8CSE - chain A; structure by X-ray diffraction, 2.30 A resolution.

Chain A:
Name: N-acetyl glucosaminyl transferase
Organism: Raoultella terrigena
Reference sequence: Q6U8B0 (Q6U8B0_RAOTE); residue numbers follow UniProt; this construct covers 2-401
Sequence (410 residues; each row starts with the number of its first residue; numbering starts at 0):
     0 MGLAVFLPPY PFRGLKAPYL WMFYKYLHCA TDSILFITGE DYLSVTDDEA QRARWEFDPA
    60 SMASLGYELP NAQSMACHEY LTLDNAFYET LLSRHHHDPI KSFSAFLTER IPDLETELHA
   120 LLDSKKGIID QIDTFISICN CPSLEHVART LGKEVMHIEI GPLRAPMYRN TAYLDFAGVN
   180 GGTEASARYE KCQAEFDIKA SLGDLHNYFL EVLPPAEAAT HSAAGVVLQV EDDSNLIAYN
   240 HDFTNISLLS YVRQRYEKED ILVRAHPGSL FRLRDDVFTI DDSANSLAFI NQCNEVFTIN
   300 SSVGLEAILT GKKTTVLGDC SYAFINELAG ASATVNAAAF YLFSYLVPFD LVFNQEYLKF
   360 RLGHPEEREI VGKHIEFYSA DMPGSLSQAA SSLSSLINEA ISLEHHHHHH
Disordered / not traced: 0, 218-219, 382-389, 406-409
Differences from the reference sequence: expression tag (0-1, 402-409); conflict S390 (His in Q6U8B0)
Modified / non-standard residues: C28 (S-hydroxycysteine; CSO)
Bound ions: Na+ site 1: N206, Y207, L209; Na+ site 2: I324, N325, L327, T333
Residues lining bound ligands:
  - cytidine-5'-monophosphate (C5P): P161, R163, V226, L227, Q228, D232, R263, A264, H265, P266, S285, S300, S301, V302
  - N-acetylglucosamine / N-(8-hydroxyoctyl)-4-methoxybenzamide / alpha-L-rhamnopyranose: P10, G13, L14, K15, Y87, E88, L91, H96, Y250, R252, Q253, R254, E294, F296, K312, T313, T314, V315, L316, N325
  - N-(8-hydroxyoctyl)-4-methoxybenzamide (PXV): P10, G13, L14, K15, Y87, E88, L91, H96, R252, Q253, R254
  - alpha-L-rhamnopyranose (RAM), molecule 1: R12, P17, Y18, W20, W54, I137, E158, I159
  - alpha-L-rhamnopyranose (RAM), molecule 2: H27, C28, G65, D349
  - alpha-L-rhamnopyranose (RAM), molecule 3: T313, T314, V315, L316, N325
Reported in the primary citation:
  - catalytic residues: D232, H265 (proposed by the authors, not directly observed)
  - binding site for alpha-L-rhamnopyranose: R12, P17, W20, E158
  - binding site for N-acetylglucosamine: W20, W54, L64, I159
  - mutagenesis - R12A, W20A, W54A, R163A, D232N: decreased catalytic activity
  - mutagenesis - E158Q: abolished catalytic activity

In short:
Bound to chain A: N-(8-hydroxyoctyl)-4-methoxybenzamide, cytidine-5'-monophosphate, 3 copies of
alpha-L-rhamnopyranose and N-acetylglucosamine / N-(8-hydroxyoctyl)-4-methoxybenzamide /
alpha-L-rhamnopyranose. The Na+ site 1 is built by N206, Y207 and L209. From the paper: catalytic residues
D232 and H265; R12A, W20A and W54A, among others, reduce catalytic activity; 6 substitutions were tested in
all.
Chain A is N-acetyl glucosaminyl transferase (Raoultella terrigena); the structure, WbbB in complex with
alpha-Rha-(1-3)-beta-GlcNAc acceptor, was determined by X-ray diffraction, deposited together with 8CSB, 8CSC
and 8CSF.
